Entry 2VBL (X-ray diffraction, 1.80 A resolution); this record covers chains A and E of the 6 polymer chains in the assembly.

[Chain A]
Protein: DNA endonuclease I-crei
Source organism: Chlamydomonas reinhardtii
Notes: EC 3.1.-.-
UniProt: P05725 (DNE1_CHLRE); residue numbers follow UniProt; this construct covers 1-153
Sequence (153 residues; numbered 1 to 153; the number before each row is that of its first residue):
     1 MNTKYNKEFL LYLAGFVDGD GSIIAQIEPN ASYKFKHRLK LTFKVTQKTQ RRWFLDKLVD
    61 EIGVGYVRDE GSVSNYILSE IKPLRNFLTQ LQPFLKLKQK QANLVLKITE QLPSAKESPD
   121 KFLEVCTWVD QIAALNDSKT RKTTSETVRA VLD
Unresolved in the structure: 1
Sequence notes: conflict Glu28 (Lys in P05725), Ala31 (Gln in P05725), Arg38 (Gln in P05725), Lys40 (Ser in P05725), Thr42 (Ala in P05725), Lys44 (Gln in P05725), Glu70 (Arg in P05725), Asn75 (Asp in P05725), Arg85 (His in P05725), Thr109 (Ile in P05725), Glu110 (Trp in P05725), Gln111 (Arg in P05725)
Ion coordination: Mg2+ site 1: Gly19 (shared with 1 residue of chain B; DA14(E) of chain E; 1 residue of chain T); Mg2+ site 2: Asp20 (shared with 1 residue of chain B; 1 residue of chain C; DA14(E) of chain E; 1 residue of chain S; 1 residue of chain T)

[Chain E]
Molecule: 14-nt DNA strand
Sequence (14 nucleotides; numbered 1 to 14; the number before each row is that of its first residue):
     1 TTAGGATCCT TCAA
Ion coordination: Mg2+ site 1: DA14 (shared with Gly19(A) of chain A; 1 residue of chain B; 1 residue of chain T)

[Interface between chain A and chain E]
Pairs across the interface - 25 pairs, chain A then chain E:
  Ser32(A) with DT1(E), sugar contact; DT2(E), base contact
  Tyr33(A) with DT2(E), phosphate contact; DA3(E), hydrogen bond to the base; DG4(E), base contact
  Lys34(A) with DT2(E), salt bridge to the phosphate
  Arg38(A) with DA3(E), hydrogen bond to the base; DG4(E), hydrogen bond to the base; DG5(E), hydrogen bond to the base
  Lys40(A) with DG5(E), hydrogen bond to the base; DA6(E), base contact
  Tyr66(A) with DG5(E), phosphate contact
  Arg68(A) with DA6(E), sugar contact; DT7(E), salt bridge to the phosphate
  Glu70(A) with DC8(E), hydrogen bond to the base; DC9(E), base contact
  Ser79(A) with DG4(E), phosphate contact; DG5(E), phosphate contact
  Glu80(A) with DG4(E), phosphate contact
  Ile81(A) with DG4(E), hydrogen bond to the phosphate
  Asp137(A) with DA13(E), sugar contact
  Lys139(A) with DT11(E), phosphate contact; DC12(E), hydrogen bond to the phosphate; DA13(E), salt bridge to the phosphate
  Thr140(A) with DT10(E), sugar contact
Also at the interface, not in a pair above, chain A (15 interface residues in all): Gly19
Also at the interface, not in a pair above, chain E (14 interface residues in all): DA14

[Summary]
The interface between chain A and chain E involves 15 residues on one side and 14 on the other; the contacts
include 8 hydrogen bonds and 3 salt bridges. Among the polar pairs are Tyr33(A)-DA3(E), Arg38(A)-DA3(E) and
Arg38(A)-DG4(E). Gly19(A) and DA14(E) coordinate Mg2+ site 1.
Chain A is DNA endonuclease I-crei (Chlamydomonas reinhardtii) and chain E is a 14-nt DNA strand; the
structure, Molecular basis of human XPC gene recognition and cleavage by engineered homing endonuclease
heterodimers, was determined by X-ray diffraction together with 2VBJ, 2VBN and 2VBO from the same study.
